3Q17 - chains A and B; structure by X-ray diffraction, 3.60 A resolution.

== Chain A (and B) ==
Name: Sll0855 protein
From: Synechocystis sp
Notes: chain B of this document is another copy of the same molecule, construct and numbering; everything in this record applies to it too
UniProtKB: P73745 (P73745_SYNY3); numbering as in UniProt (aligned over 1-450)
Chain sequence (466 residues; numbered 1 to 466; the number before each row is that of its first residue):
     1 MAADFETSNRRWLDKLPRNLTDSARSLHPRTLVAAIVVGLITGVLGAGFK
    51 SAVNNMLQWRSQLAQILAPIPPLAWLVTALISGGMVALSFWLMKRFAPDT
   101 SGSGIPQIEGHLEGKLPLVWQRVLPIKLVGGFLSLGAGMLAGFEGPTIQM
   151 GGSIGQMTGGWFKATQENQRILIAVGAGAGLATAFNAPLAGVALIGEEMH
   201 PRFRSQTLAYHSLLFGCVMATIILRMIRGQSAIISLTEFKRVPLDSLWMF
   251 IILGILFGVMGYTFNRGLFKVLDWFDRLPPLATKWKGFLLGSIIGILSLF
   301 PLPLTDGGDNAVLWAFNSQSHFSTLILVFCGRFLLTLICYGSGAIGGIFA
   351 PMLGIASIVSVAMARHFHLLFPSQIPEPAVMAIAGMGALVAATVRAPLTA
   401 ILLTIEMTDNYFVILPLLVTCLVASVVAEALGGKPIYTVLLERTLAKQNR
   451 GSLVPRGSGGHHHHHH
Not modelled in the structure: 1-25, 451-466
Construct notes: expression tag (451-466)
Reported in the primary citation:
  - mutagenesis - F143R (5-fold), D309F (5-fold): increased catalytic activity on Cl-
  - mutagenesis - F143R/D309F (150 s-1): increased catalytic activity
  - mutagenesis - K50D/F143R/D309F (85 s-1): decreased catalytic activity
  - mutagenesis - F143H, F143K: unchanged catalytic activity
  - mutagenesis - E144A/Y437A: unchanged catalytic activity on Cl-

== Chain A / chain B interface ==
Residue-residue contacts - 77 pairs, chain A then chain B:
  Ser26(A) with Arg395(B); Glu429(B), hydrogen bond (backbone-side chain)
  Leu27(A) with Glu429(B)
  Leu32(A) with Val426(B), hydrophobic
  Asn186(A) with Tyr411(B)
  Pro188(A) with Tyr411(B); Ile414(B), hydrophobic
  Leu189(A) with Leu398(B), hydrophobic; Leu402(B), hydrophobic
  Gly196(A) with Tyr210(B), hydrogen bond (backbone-side chain)
  Glu197(A) with Tyr210(B)
  His200(A) with Thr207(B)
  Thr207(A) with His200(B)
  Leu208(A) with Arg395(B)
  Tyr210(A) with Gly196(B), hydrogen bond (side chain-backbone); Glu197(B)
  His211(A) with Arg395(B); Pro397(B); Ser425(B), hydrogen bond
  Leu214(A) with Pro397(B), hydrophobic; Leu398(B), hydrophobic; Leu418(B), hydrophobic; Leu422(B), hydrophobic
  Phe215(A) with Leu422(B), hydrophobic; Val426(B), hydrophobic
  Val218(A) with Leu415(B), hydrophobic; Leu418(B), hydrophobic; Val419(B), hydrophobic
  Thr221(A) with Leu415(B)
  Ile222(A) with Leu247(B), hydrophobic; Leu415(B), hydrophobic
  Arg225(A) with Leu244(B); Ile414(B); Leu415(B)
  Met226(A) with Leu244(B), hydrophobic
  Gln230(A) with Val242(B); Leu244(B)
  Thr237(A) with Lys240(B)
  Lys240(A) with Thr237(B)
  Val242(A) with Gln230(B)
  Leu244(A) with Arg225(B); Met226(B); Gln230(B)
  Leu247(A) with Ile222(B), hydrophobic
  Arg395(A) with Ser26(B); Leu208(B); His211(B), hydrogen bond (backbone-side chain)
  Pro397(A) with His211(B); Leu214(B), hydrophobic
  Leu398(A) with Leu189(B), hydrophobic; Leu214(B), hydrophobic
  Leu402(A) with Leu189(B), hydrophobic
  Ile405(A) with Leu189(B), hydrophobic
  Glu406(A) with Tyr411(B), hydrogen bond; Ile414(B)
  Asp409(A) with Tyr411(B); Phe412(B)
  Tyr411(A) with Asn186(B); Pro188(B); Glu406(B), hydrogen bond; Asp409(B)
  Phe412(A) with Asp409(B)
  Ile414(A) with Leu189(B), hydrophobic; Arg225(B); Glu406(B)
  Leu415(A) with Thr221(B); Ile222(B), hydrophobic; Arg225(B)
  Leu418(A) with Leu214(B), hydrophobic; Val218(B), hydrophobic
  Val419(A) with Val218(B), hydrophobic
  Leu422(A) with Phe215(B), hydrophobic
  Ser425(A) with His211(B), hydrogen bond
  Val426(A) with Leu27(B), hydrophobic; Leu32(B), hydrophobic
  Glu429(A) with Ser26(B); Leu27(B)
Other interface residues (no listed pair), chain A (46 interface residues in all): Ala187, Val192, Pro243
Other interface residues (no listed pair), chain B (46 interface residues in all): Ala187, Val192, Pro243, Ile405

== Overview ==
The chain A/chain B interface involves 46 residues from each chain; the contacts include 8 hydrogen bonds.
Polar contacts include Ser26(A)-Glu429(B), Gly196(A)-Tyr210(B) and His211(A)-Ser425(B). From the paper: F143R
and D309F of chain A increase catalytic activity on Cl-; F143R/D309F of chain A increase catalytic activity; 7
substitutions were tested in all.
Chain A and chain B are both Sll0855 protein (Synechocystis sp); the structure, Structure of a slow CLC Cl-/H+
antiporter from a cyanobacterium in Bromide, was determined by X-ray diffraction (same publication as 3ND0).
